Entry 4R1A (X-ray diffraction, 2.00 A resolution); this record covers chain A.

# Chain A
Molecule: Apical membrane antigen 1
Source organism: Plasmodium falciparum FCR-3/Gambia
UniProt: P50490 (AMA1_PLAFG); residues 104-438 here = UniProt positions 104-438
Sequence (335 residues; numbered 104 to 438; the number before each row is that of its first residue):
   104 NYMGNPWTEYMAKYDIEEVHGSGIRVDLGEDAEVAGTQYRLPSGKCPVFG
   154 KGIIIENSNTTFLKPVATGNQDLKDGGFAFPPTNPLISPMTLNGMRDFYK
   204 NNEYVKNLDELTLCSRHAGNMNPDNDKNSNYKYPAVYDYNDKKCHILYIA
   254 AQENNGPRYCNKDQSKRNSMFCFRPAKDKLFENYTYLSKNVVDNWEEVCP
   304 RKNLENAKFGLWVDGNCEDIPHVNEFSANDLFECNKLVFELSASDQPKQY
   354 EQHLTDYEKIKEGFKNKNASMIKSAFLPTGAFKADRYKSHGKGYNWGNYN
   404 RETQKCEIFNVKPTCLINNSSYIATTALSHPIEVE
Not modelled in the structure: 104-107, 160, 172-175, 226-232, 258-273, 351-388
Cystine bridges: Cys149-Cys302, Cys217-Cys247, Cys320-Cys418, Cys337-Cys409

# In short
Chain A is Apical membrane antigen 1 (Plasmodium falciparum FCR-3/Gambia); the structure, Crystal Structure of
FVO strain Plasmodium falciparum AMA1, was determined by X-ray diffraction together with 4R19, 4R1B and 4R1C
from the same study.
